PDB entry 9D47 | electron microscopy, 2.62 A resolution | chains A and G of the 12 polymer chains in the assembly

Chain A:
Name: Fatty acid synthase subunit beta
Source organism: Candida albicans
Notes: EC 2.3.1.86, 4.2.1.59, 1.3.1.9, 2.3.1.38, 2.3.1.39, 3.1.2.14
Reference sequence: P34731 (FAS1_CANAX); numbering as in UniProt (aligned over 1-2037)
Amino-acid sequence (2037 residues; numbered 1 to 2037; the number before each row is that of its first residue):
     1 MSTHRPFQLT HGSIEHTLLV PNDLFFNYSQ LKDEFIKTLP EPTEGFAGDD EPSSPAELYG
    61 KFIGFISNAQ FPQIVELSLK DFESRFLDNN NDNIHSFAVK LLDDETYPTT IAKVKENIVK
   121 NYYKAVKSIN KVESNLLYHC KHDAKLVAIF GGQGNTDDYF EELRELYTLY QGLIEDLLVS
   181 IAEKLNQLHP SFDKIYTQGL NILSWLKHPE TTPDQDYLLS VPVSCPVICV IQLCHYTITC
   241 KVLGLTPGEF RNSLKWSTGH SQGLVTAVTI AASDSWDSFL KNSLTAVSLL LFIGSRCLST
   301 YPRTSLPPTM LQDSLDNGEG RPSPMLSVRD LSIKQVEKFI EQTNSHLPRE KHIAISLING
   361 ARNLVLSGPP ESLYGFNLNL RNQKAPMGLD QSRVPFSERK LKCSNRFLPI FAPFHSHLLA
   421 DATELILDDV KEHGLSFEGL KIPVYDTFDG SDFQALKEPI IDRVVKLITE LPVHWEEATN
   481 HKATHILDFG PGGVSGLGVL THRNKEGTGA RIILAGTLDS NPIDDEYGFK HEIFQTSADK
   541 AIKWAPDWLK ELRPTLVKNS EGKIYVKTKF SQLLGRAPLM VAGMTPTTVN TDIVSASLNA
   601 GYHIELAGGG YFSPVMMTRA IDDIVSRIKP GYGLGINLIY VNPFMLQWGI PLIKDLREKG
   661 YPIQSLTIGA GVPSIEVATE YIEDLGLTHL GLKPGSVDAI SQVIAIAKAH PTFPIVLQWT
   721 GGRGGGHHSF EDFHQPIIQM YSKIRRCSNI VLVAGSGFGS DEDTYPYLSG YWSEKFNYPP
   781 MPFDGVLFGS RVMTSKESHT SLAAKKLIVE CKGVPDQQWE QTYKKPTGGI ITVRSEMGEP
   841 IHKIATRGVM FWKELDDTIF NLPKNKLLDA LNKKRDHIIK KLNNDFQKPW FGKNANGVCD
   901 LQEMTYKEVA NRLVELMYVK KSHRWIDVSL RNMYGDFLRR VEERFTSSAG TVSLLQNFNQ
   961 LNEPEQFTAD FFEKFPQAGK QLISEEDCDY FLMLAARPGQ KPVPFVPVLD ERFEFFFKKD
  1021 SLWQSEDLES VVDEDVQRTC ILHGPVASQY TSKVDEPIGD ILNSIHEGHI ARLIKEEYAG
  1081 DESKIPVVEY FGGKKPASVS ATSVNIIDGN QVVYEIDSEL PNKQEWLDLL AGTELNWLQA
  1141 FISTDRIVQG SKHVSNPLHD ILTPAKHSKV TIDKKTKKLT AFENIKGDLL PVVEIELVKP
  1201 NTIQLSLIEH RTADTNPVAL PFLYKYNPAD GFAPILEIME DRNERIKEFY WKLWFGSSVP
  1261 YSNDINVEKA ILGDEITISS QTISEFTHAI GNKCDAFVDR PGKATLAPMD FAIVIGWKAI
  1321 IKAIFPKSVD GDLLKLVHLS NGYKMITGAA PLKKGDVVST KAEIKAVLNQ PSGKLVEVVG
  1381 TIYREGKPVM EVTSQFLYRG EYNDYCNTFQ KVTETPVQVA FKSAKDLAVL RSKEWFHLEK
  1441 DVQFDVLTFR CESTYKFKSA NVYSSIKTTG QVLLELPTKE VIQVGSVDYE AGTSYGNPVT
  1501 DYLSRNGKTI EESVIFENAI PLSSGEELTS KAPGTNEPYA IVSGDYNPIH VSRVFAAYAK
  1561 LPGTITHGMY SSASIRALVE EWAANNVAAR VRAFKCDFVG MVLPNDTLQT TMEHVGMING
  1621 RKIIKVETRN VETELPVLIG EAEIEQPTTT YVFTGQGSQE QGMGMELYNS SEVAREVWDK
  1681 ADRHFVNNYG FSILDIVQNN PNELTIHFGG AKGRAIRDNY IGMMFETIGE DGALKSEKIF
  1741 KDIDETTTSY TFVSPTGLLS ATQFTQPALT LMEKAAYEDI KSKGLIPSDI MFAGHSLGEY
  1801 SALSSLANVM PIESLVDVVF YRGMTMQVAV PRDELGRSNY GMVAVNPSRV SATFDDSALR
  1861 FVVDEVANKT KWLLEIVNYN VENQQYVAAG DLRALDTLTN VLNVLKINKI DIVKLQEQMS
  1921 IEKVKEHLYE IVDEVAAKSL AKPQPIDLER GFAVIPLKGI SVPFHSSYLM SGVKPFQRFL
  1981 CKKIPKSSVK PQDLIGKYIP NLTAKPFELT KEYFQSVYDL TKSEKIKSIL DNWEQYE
Disordered / not traced: 1-6, 69-72, 106-110, 142-144, 387-388, 1099-1108, 1256-1257, 1729-1733
Swiss-Prot annotation at these positions:
  - active site: Ser261 (For acetyltransferase activity), Ser1796 (For malonyltransferase activity)
Residues lining bound ligands: FMN (flavin mononucleotide): Ala582, Gly583, Met584, Thr585, Pro586, Thr587, Asn637, Ile639, Gly669, Ala670, Lys693, Thr720, Gly724, Gly725, Gly726, Gly755, Ser756, Gly757, Phe758, Leu787, Phe788, Gly789, Ser790, Met793, Leu1042, His1043, Gly1044, Ala1047

Chain G:
Name: Fatty acid synthase subunit alpha
Source organism: Candida albicans
Notes: EC 2.3.1.86, 1.1.1.100, 2.3.1.41
Reference sequence: P43098 (FAS2_CANAX); residue numbers follow UniProt; this construct covers 1-1885
Amino-acid sequence (1885 residues; numbered 1 to 1885; the number before each row is that of its first residue):
     1 MKPEIEQELS HTLLTELLAY QFASPVRWIE TQDVFLKQHN TERIIEIGPS PTLAGMANRT
    61 IKAKYESYDA ALSLQRQVLC YSKDAKEIYY KPDPADLAPK ETPKQEESTP SAPAAATPTP
   121 AAAAAPTPAP APASAGPVES IPDEPVKANL LIHVLVAQKL KKPLDAVPMT KAIKDLVNGK
   181 STVQNEILGD LGKEFGSTPE KPEDTPLEEL AEQFQDSFSG QLGKTSTSLI GRLMSSKMPG
   241 GFSITTARKY LESRFGLGAG RQDSVLLMAL TNEPANRLGS EADAKTFFDG IAQKYASSAG
   301 ISLSSGAGSG AGAANSGGAV VDSAALDALT AENKKLAKQQ LEVLARYLQS RLKQGSLKSF
   361 IKEKEASAVL QKELDLWEAE HGEFYAKGIQ PTFSALKSRT YDSYWNWARQ DVLSMYFDII
   421 FGKLTSVDRE TINQCIQIMN RANPTLIKFM QYHIDHCPEY KGETYKLAKR LGQQLIDNCK
   481 QVLTEDPVYK DVSRITGPKT KVSAKGNIEY EETQKDSVRK FEQYVYEMAQ GGAMTKVSQP
   541 TIQEDLARVY KAISKQASKD SKLELQRVYE DLLKVVESSK EIETEQLTKD ILQAATVPTT
   601 PTEEVDDPCT PSSDDEIASL PDKTSIIQPV SSTIPSQTIP FLHIQKKTKD GWEYNKKLSS
   661 LYLDGLESAA INGLTFKDKY VLVTGAGAGS IGAEILQGLI SGGAKVIVTT SRFSKKVTEY
   721 YQNMYARYGA AGSTLIVVPF NQGSKQDVDA LVQYIYDEPK KGGLGWDLDA IIPFAAIPEN
   781 GNGLDNIDSK SEFAHRIMLT NLLRLLGAVK SKKPTDTRPA QCILPLSPNH GTFGFDGLYS
   841 ESKISLETLF NRWYSEDWGS KLTVCGAVIG WTRGTGLMSA NNIIAEGIEK LGVRTFSQKE
   901 MAFNILGLLT PEIVQLCQEE PVMADLNGGL QFIDNLKDFT SKLRTDLLET ADIRRAVSIE
   961 SAIEQKVVNG DNVDANYSKV MVEPRANMKF DFPTLKSYDE IKQIAPELEG MLDLENVVVV
  1021 TGFAEVGPWG NSRTRWEMEA YGEFSLEGAI EMAWIMGFIK YHNGNLQGKP YSGWVDAKTQ
  1081 TPIDEKDIKS KYEEEILEHS GIRLIEPELF NGYDPKKKQM IQEIVVQHDL EPFECSKETA
  1141 EQYKHEHGEK CEIFEIEESG EYTVRILKGA TLYVPKALRF DRLVAGQIPT GWDARTYGIP
  1201 EDTISQVDPI TLYVLVATVE ALLSAGITDP YEFYKYVHVS EVGNCSGSGM GGVSALRGMF
  1261 KDRYADKPVQ NDILQESFIN TMSAWVNMLL LSSSGPIKTP VGACATAVES VDIGIETILS
  1321 GKAKVVLVGG YDDFQEEGSY EFANMNATSN SIEEFKHGRT PKEMSRPTTT TRNGFMEAQG
  1381 SGIQVIMTAD LALKMGVPIH AVLAMTATAT DKIGRSVPAP GKGILTTARE HHGNLKYPSP
  1441 LLNIKYRKRQ LNKRLEQIKS WEETELSYLQ EEAELAKEEF GDEFSMHEFL KERTEEVYRE
  1501 SKRQVSDAKK QWGNSFYKSD PRIAPLRGAL AAFNLTIDDI GVASFHGTST VANDKNESAT
  1561 INNMMKHLGR SEGNPVFGVF QKYLTGHPKG AAGAWMLNGA IQILESGLVP GNRNADNVDK
  1621 LLEQYEYVLY PSRSIQTDGI KAVSVTSFGF GQKGAQAVVV HPDYLFAVLD RSTYEEYATK
  1681 VSARNKKTYR YMHNAITRNT MFVAKDKAPY SDELEQPVYL DPLARVEENK KKLVFSDKTI
  1741 QSNQSYVGEV AQKTAKALST LNKSSKGVGV DVELLSAINI DNETFIERNF TGNEVEYCLN
  1801 TAHPQASFTG TWSAKEAVFK ALGVESKGAG ASLIDIEITR DVNGAPKVIL HGEAKKAAAK
  1861 AGVKNVNISI SHDDFQATAV ALSEF
Disordered / not traced: 93-332, 425-426, 537-627, 876-878, 971-978, 1434-1438, 1473-1484, 1747-1885
Swiss-Prot annotation at these positions:
  - active site (For beta-ketoacyl synthase activity): Cys1304, His1546, His1587
  - binding site (acetyl-CoA): Asp1771 to Glu1773, Tyr1797, Ser1807, Glu1816 to Ser1826, Arg1840 to Asn1843, Ile1870 to His1872
  - binding site (Mg(2+)): Asp1771, Val1772, Glu1773, Ser1871, His1872
  - modified residue: Ser181 (O-(pantetheine 4'-phosphoryl)serine)
Residues lining bound ligands: Palmitoyl-CoA (PKZ): Val412, Leu413, Met415, Tyr416, Arg429, Thr431, Ile432, Cys435, Ile436, Met439, Phe449, Met450, His453, Ile454, Ala468, Leu471, Gly472, Gln474, Leu475, Asn478, Lys490, Val492, Arg519, Lys520, Glu522

How chain A and chain G interact:
Contacting residue pairs (8):
  Thr343(A) with Ala71(G)
  His346(A) with Ser67(G), hydrogen bond; Tyr68(G), hydrogen bond (side chain-backbone); Ala71(G); Leu72(G)
  Leu347(A) with Ala71(G)
  Glu371(A) with Ser73(G)
  Gly375(A) with Ala70(G)
Also at the interface, not in a pair above, chain A (9 interface residues in all): Thr309, Tyr374, Leu378, Asn379
Also at the interface, not in a pair above, chain G (7 interface residues in all): Gln75

Overview:
9 residues of chain A face 7 of chain G across their interface; the contacts include 2 hydrogen bonds. Polar
contacts include His346(A)-Ser67(G) and His346(A)-Tyr68(G). Bound to chain A: flavin mononucleotide. Chain G
binds Palmitoyl-CoA.
Chain A is Fatty acid synthase subunit beta and chain G is Fatty acid synthase subunit alpha, both from
Candida albicans; the structure, Atomic model of Candida albicans Fatty Acid Synthase (FAS) in complex with
Palmitoyl-CoA (in vitro binding), was determined by electron microscopy together with 9D49, 9P4V, 9P4W, 9D48
and 9D4A from the same study.
